3HIO - chain A; structure by X-ray diffraction, 2.00 A resolution.

== Chain A ==
Molecule: Ricin
Source organism: Ricinus communis
Notes: EC 3.2.2.22
Reference sequence: P02879 (RICI_RICCO); residues 1-267 here correspond to UniProt positions 36-302 (UniProt number = residue number + 35)
Chain sequence (268 residues; numbered 0 to 267; the number before each row is that of its first residue; numbering starts at 0):
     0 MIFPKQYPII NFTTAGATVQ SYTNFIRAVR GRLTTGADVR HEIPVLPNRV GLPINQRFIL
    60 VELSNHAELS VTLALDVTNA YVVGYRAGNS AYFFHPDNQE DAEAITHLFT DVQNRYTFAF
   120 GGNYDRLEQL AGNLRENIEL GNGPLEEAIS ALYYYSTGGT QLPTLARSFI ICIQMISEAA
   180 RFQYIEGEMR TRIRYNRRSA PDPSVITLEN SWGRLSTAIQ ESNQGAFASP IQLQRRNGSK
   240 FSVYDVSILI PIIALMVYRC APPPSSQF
Not modelled in the structure: 0-4, 264-267
Sequence notes: expression tag (0)
Small-molecule neighbours: C2X (9,9'-{(2R,3R,3aR,5S,7aR,9R,10R,10aR,12S,23R,25aR,27R,28R,28aR,30S,32aR,35aR,37S,39aR)-9-(6-amino-9H-purin-9-yl)-34-[(4-amino-5H-pyrrolo[3,2-d]pyrimidin-7-yl)methyl]-5,12,23,30,37-pentahydroxy-3,10,28-trimethoxy-5,12,23,30,37-pentaoxidotetracosahydro-2H,7H,25H-trifuro[3,2-f:3',2'-l:3'',2''-x]pyrrolo[3,4-r][1,3,5,9,11,15,17,21,23,27,29,2,4,10,16,22,28]undecaoxazapentaphosphacyclopentatriacontine-2,27-diyl}bis(2-amino-3,9-dihydro-6H-purin-6-one)): Arg56, Asp75, Asn78, Ala79, Tyr80, Val81, Val82, Phe93, His94, Pro95, Asp96, Asp100, Gly121, Asn122, Tyr123, Asp124, Ile172, Ser176, Glu177, Arg180, Glu208, Asn209, Ser210, Trp211, Gly212, Arg213, Thr216, Val256, Arg258
From the paper describing this entry:
  - binding site for C2X: Asp75, Asn78, Tyr80, Val81, Asp96, Asp100, Gly121, Tyr123, Arg180, Arg213, Arg258
  - contacts within the chain: Tyr123-Arg134 (cation-pi contact), Tyr123-Glu177 (hydrogen bond)
  - catalytic residues: Glu177, Arg180
  - conformationally variable residues (loop rearrangement): Asp96

== In short ==
Ligands of chain A: compound C2X. The paper reports catalytic residues Glu177 and Arg180; a binding site for
C2X at Asp75, Asn78 and Tyr80 among others.
Chain A is Ricin (Ricinus communis); the structure, Crystal structure of Ricin A-chain in complex with the
cyclic tetranucleotide inhibitor, a transition state analogue, was determined by X-ray diffraction together
with 3HIQ, 3HIS, 3HIT, 3HIV and 3HIW from the same study.
